PDB entry 5ESZ | X-ray diffraction, 4.19 A resolution (low resolution: residue-level contacts below are approximate; hydrogen-bond / salt-bridge calls are withheld) | chains H and L of the 3 polymer chains in the assembly

[Chain H]
Name: CH04 Heavy Chain
Organism: Homo sapiens
UniProtKB: A0A087WYE1 (A0A087WYE1_HUMAN); residues 106-218 here correspond to UniProt positions 138-250 (UniProt number = residue number + 32)
Amino-acid sequence (244 residues; row label = number of the first residue in the row; a row labelled like 82A-82C holds insertion residues (82A, then the next letters in order)):
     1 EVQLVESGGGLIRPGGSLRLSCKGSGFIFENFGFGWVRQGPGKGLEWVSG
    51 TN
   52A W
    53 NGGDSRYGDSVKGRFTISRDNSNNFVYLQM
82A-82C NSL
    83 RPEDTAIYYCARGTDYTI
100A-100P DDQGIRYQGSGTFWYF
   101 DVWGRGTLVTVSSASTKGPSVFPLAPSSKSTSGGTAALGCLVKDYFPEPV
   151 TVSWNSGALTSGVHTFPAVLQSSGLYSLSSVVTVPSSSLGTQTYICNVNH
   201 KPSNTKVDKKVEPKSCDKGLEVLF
Not modelled in the structure: 127-130, 214-224
Disulfide bonds: Cys22-Cys92, Cys140-Cys196
Differences from the reference sequence: expression tag (219-224)

[Chain L]
Name: CH04 Light Chain
Organism: Homo sapiens
UniProtKB: P01834 (IGKC_HUMAN); residues 109-214 here correspond to UniProt positions 1-106 (UniProt number = residue number - 108)
Amino-acid sequence (215 residues; row label = number of the first residue in the row):
     1 EIVLTQSPDTLSLSPGERATLSCRASQ
   27A S
    28 VHSRYFAWYQHKPGQPPRLLIYGGSTRATGIPNRFSAGGSGTQFTLTVNR
    78 LEAEDFAVYYCQQYGRSPYTFGQGTKVEIRRTVAAPSVFIFPPSDEQLKS
   128 GTASVVCLLNNFYPREAKVQWKVDNALQSGNSQESVTEQDSKDSTYSLSS
   178 TLTLSKADYEKHKVYACEVTHQGLSSPVTKSFNRGEC
Not modelled in the structure: 214
Disulfide bonds: Cys23-Cys88, Cys134-Cys194

[How chain H and chain L interact]
Pairs across the interface (58; chain H residue first):
  Gln39(H) - His38(L)
  Gly44(H) - Tyr87(L)
  Leu45(H) - Tyr87(L)
  Leu45(H) - Phe98(L)
  Trp47(H) - Tyr96(L)
  Trp47(H) - Phe98(L)
  Arg58(H) - Ser94(L)
  Arg58(H) - Tyr96(L)
  Gly60(H) - Pro95(L)
  Asp61(H) - Glu1(L)
  Asp61(H) - Pro95(L)
  Tyr91(H) - His38(L)
  Tyr98(H) - Tyr49(L)
  Phe100M(H) - Tyr96(L)
  Trp100N(H) - Gln89(L)
  Trp100N(H) - Tyr91(L)
  Trp100N(H) - Tyr96(L)
  Tyr100O(H) - Tyr36(L)
  Tyr100O(H) - Leu46(L)
  Tyr100O(H) - Tyr49(L)
  Tyr100O(H) - Gln89(L)
  Tyr100O(H) - Tyr91(L)
  Phe100P(H) - Tyr36(L)
  Phe100P(H) - Leu46(L)
  Asp101(H) - Leu46(L)
  Trp103(H) - Tyr36(L)
  Trp103(H) - Pro44(L)
  Gly104(H) - Pro43(L)
  Phe122(H) - Gln124(L)
  Phe122(H) - Ser127(L)
  Pro123(H) - Ser121(L)
  Leu124(H) - Val133(L)
  Ala125(H) - Phe118(L)
  Thr131(H) - Phe116(L)
  Ser132(H) - Phe116(L)
  Ala137(H) - Phe118(L)
  Leu141(H) - Ser131(L)
  Lys143(H) - Gln124(L)
  Lys143(H) - Ser131(L)
  His164(H) - Asn137(L)
  His164(H) - Asn138(L)
  His164(H) - Asp167(L)
  His164(H) - Ser174(L)
  Thr165(H) - Thr164(L)
  Phe166(H) - Leu135(L)
  Phe166(H) - Ser162(L)
  Phe166(H) - Thr164(L)
  Phe166(H) - Ser174(L)
  Phe166(H) - Leu175(L)
  Phe166(H) - Ser176(L)
  Pro167(H) - Ser162(L)
  Pro167(H) - Val163(L)
  Pro167(H) - Thr164(L)
  Val169(H) - Gln160(L)
  Val169(H) - Glu161(L)
  Val169(H) - Ser162(L)
  Leu170(H) - Gln160(L)
  Gln171(H) - Gln160(L)
Also at the interface, not in a pair above, chain H (44 interface residues in all): Val37, Lys43, Glu46, Tyr59, Arg105, Pro126, Thr135, Ser161, Ser179, Val181, Thr183, Glu212
Also at the interface, not in a pair above, chain L (41 interface residues in all): Ala34, Thr97, Gly99, Val115, Pro119, Glu123, Lys169, Thr180

[In short]
44 residues of chain H and 41 residues of chain L are in contact.
Chain H is CH04 Heavy Chain and chain L is CH04 Light Chain, both from Homo sapiens; the structure, Crystal
Structure of Broadly Neutralizing Antibody CH04, Isolated from Donor CH0219, in Complex with Scaffolded
Trimeric ..., was determined by X-ray diffraction (same publication as 5ESV).
